1OD4 - chain A; structure by X-ray diffraction, 2.70 A resolution.

== Chain A ==
Molecule: Acetyl-coenzyme A carboxylase
Source organism: Saccharomyces cerevisiae
Notes: EC 6.4.1.2; fragment: carboxyltransferase domain, residues 1429-2233
Reference sequence: Q00955 (COAC_YEAST); residues 1429-2233 here = UniProt positions 1429-2233
Chain sequence (805 residues; numbered 1429 to 2233; the number before each row is that of its first residue):
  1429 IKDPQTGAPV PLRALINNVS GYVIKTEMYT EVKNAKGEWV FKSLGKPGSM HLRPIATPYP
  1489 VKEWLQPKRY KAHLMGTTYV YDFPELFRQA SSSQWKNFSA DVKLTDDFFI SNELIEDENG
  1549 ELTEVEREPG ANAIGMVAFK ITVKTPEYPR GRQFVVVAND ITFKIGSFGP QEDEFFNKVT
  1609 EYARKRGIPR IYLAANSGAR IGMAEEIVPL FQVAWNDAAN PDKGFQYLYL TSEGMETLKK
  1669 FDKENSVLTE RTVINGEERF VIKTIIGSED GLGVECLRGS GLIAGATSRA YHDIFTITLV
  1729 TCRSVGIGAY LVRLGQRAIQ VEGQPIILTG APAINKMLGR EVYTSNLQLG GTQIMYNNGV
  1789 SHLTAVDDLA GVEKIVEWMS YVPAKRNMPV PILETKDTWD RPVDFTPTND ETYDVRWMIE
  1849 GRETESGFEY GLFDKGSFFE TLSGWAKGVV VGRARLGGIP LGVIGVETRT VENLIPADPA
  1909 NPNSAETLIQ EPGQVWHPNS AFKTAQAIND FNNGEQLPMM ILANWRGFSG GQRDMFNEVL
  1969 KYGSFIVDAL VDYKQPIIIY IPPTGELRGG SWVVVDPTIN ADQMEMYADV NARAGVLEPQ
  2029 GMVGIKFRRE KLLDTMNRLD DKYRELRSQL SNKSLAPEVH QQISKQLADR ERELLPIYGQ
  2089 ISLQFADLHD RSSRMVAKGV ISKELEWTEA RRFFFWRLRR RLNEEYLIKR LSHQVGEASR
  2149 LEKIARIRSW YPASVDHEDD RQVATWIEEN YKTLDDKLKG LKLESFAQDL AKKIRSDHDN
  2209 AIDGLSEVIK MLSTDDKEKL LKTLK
Disordered / not traced: 1429-1479, 2048-2080, 2197-2233
Modified residues: Mse1456, Mse1478, Mse2219 (selenomethionine); Mse1503, Mse1564, Mse1631, Mse1663, Mse1765, Mse1783, Mse1807, Mse1816, Mse1846, Mse1947, Mse1948, Mse1963, Mse2012, Mse2014, Mse2030, Mse2044, Mse2103 (selenomethionine; parent Met)

== In short ==
Chain A is Acetyl-coenzyme A carboxylase (Saccharomyces cerevisiae); the structure, Acetyl-CoA Carboxylase
Carboxyltransferase Domain, was determined by X-ray diffraction (same publication as 1OD2).
